PDB entry 7JK5 | electron microscopy, 3.90 A resolution | chains B and E of the 8 polymer chains in the assembly

Chain B:
Protein: Origin recognition complex subunit 2
From: Drosophila melanogaster
UniProt: Q24168 (ORC2_DROME); residue numbers follow UniProt; this construct covers 1-618
Chain sequence (618 residues; row label = number of the first residue in the row):
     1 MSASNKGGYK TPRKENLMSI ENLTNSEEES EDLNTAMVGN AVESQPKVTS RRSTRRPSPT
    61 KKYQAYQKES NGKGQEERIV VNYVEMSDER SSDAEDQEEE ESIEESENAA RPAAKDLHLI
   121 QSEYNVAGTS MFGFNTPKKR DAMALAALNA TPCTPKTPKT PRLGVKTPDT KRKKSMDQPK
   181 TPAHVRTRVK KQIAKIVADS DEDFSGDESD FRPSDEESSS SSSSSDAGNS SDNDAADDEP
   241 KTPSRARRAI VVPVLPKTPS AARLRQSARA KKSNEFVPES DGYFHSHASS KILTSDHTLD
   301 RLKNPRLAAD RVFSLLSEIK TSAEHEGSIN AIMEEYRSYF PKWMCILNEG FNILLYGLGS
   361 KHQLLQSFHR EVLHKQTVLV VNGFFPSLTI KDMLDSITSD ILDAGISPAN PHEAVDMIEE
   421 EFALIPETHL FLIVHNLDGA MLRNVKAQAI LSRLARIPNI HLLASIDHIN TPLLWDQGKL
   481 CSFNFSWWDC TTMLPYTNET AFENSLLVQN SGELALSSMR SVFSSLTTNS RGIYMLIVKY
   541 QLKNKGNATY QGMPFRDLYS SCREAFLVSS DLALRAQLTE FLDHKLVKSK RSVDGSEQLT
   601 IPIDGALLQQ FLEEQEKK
Unresolved in the structure: 1-327, 503-618

Chain E:
Protein: Origin recognition complex subunit 5
From: Drosophila melanogaster
UniProt: Q24169 (ORC5_DROME); numbering as in UniProt (aligned over 1-460)
Chain sequence (460 residues; numbered 1 to 460; the number before each row is that of its first residue):
     1 MEAICSSLEP LFPCREAAIE TLGELIGDSS ETYPSAIYLF GHSGTGKTAL TRAFLKECGK
    61 RQNVRTAHLN AIECYTTKIM LEILLDSLAP DQGDALKVDN MLDFVEQLRR QAATRVEDQG
   121 FLIAVDNAER LRDMDANVLP VLLRLQELTN LNLCVILLSQ LPFEKFYNKT GLSEIVCLHL
   181 AQYNKAETQR ILGSDFQQVR NQLLEQFAQD KKRLEICQEA VTEDFYNNYL NLFLSVFYKA
   241 CRDVPELQLT ARKCLSTYLE PVLDGTVDAT DISRLWRHIA GPLRSALTQI YMRIEKPAEE
   301 VEDFTAIEDQ SVRKLAQSLE LPYYAKFLLI AAFLASHNAA KQDKRLFVKH HGKQRKRMQT
   361 VNARAKTTEK MSTTLGPKSF SIDRLLAIFY AILEEKVGLT CNLLSQISTL VHLNLLSFVS
   421 GEQNIMEGSA RLQCTIGLEF VLQIGKVVGF NVRQYLCDFM
Unresolved in the structure: 207-210, 266-272, 296-319, 348-374, 456-460
Small-molecule neighbours: ATP (adenosine-5'-triphosphate): Leu11, Phe12, Pro13, Arg15, His42, Ser43, Gly44, Thr45, Gly46, Lys47, Thr48, Ala49, Asn127, Tyr183, Ile191, Pro245

How chain B and chain E interact:
Pairs across the interface - 25 pairs, chain B then chain E:
  Arg443(B) - Met426(E)
  Arg443(B) - Glu427(E)  salt bridge
  His468(B) - Met426(E)
  His468(B) - Glu427(E)  salt bridge
  Asn470(B) - Met426(E)
  Pro472(B) - Cys401(E)  hydrophobic
  Pro472(B) - Leu404(E)
  Pro472(B) - Ser405(E)
  Leu473(B) - Ile382(E)  hydrophobic
  Leu473(B) - Leu404(E)  hydrophobic
  Leu473(B) - Ser408(E)
  Leu473(B) - Ile425(E)
  Leu473(B) - Met426(E)  hydrophobic
  Leu474(B) - Met426(E)  hydrophobic
  Trp475(B) - Ser405(E)
  Asp476(B) - Ser408(E)
  Asp476(B) - Thr409(E)
  Asp476(B) - His412(E)  salt bridge
  Gln477(B) - Asn402(E)
  Gln477(B) - Ser405(E)  hydrogen bond
  Gln477(B) - Gln406(E)
  Gln477(B) - Thr409(E)
  Lys479(B) - His412(E)
  Leu480(B) - Cys401(E)  hydrophobic
  Trp487(B) - Cys401(E)  hydrophobic

Overview:
Chain B and chain E each contribute 12 residues to their interface; the contacts include 1 hydrogen bond and 3
salt bridges. Polar contacts include Arg443(B)-Glu427(E), His468(B)-Glu427(E) and Asp476(B)-His412(E). Ligands
of chain E: ATP.
Chain B is Origin recognition complex subunit 2 and chain E is Origin recognition complex subunit 5, both from
Drosophila melanogaster; the structure, Structure of Drosophila ORC bound to DNA, was determined by electron
microscopy together with 7JGR, 7JGS, 7JK2, 7JK3, 7JK4 and 7JK6 from the same study.
